Entry 5VY9 (electron microscopy, 6.70 A resolution (low resolution: residue-level contacts below are approximate; hydrogen-bond / salt-bridge calls are withheld)); this record covers chains E and F of the 7 polymer chains in the assembly.

[Chain E (and F)]
Protein: Heat shock protein 104
Organism: Saccharomyces cerevisiae (strain ATCC 204508 / S288c)
Notes: chain F of this document is another copy of the same molecule, construct and numbering; everything in this record applies to it too
UniProtKB: P31539 (HS104_YEAST); residues 1-908 here = UniProt positions 1-908
Sequence (908 residues; each row starts with the number of its first residue):
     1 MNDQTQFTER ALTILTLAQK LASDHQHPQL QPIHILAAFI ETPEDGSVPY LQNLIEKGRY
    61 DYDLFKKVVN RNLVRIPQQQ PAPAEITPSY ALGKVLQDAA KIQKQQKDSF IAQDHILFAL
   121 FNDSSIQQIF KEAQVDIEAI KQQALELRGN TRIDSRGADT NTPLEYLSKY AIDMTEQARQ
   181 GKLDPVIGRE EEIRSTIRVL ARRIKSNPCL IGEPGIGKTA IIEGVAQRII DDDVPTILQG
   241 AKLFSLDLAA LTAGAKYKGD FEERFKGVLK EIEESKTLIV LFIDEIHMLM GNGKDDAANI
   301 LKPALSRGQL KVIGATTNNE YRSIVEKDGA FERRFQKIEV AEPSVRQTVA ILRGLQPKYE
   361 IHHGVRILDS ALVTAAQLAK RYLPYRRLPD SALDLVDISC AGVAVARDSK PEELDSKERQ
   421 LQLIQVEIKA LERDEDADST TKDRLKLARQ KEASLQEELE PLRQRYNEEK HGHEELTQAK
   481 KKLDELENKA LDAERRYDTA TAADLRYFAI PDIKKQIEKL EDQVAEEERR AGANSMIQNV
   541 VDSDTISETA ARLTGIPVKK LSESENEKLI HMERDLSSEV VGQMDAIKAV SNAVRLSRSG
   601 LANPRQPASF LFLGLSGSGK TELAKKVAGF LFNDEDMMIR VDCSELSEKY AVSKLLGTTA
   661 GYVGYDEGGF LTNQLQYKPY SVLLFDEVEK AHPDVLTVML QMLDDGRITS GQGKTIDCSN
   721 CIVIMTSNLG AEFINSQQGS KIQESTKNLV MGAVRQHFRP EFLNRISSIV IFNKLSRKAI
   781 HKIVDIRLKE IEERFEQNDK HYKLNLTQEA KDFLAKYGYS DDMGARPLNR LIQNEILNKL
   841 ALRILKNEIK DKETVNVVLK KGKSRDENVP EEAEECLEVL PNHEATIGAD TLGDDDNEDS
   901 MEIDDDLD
Unresolved in the structure: 1-5, 150-165, 860-873, 885-908
Curated features (UniProtKB/Swiss-Prot):
  - region: Asp905 to Asp908 (Interaction surface for TPR repeats)
  - motif: Asn773 to Lys789 (Nuclear localization signal)
  - binding site (ATP): Gly212 to Thr219, Gly614 to Thr621
  - modified residue: Met1 (N-acetylmethionine), Ser206 (Phosphoserine), Ser306 (Phosphoserine), Thr499 (Phosphothreonine), Ser535 (Phosphoserine)
  - cross-link (Glycyl lysine isopeptide (Lys-Gly)): Lys442 (interchain with G-Cter in ubiquitin), Lys620 (interchain with G-Cter in ubiquitin)
  - mutagenesis: Asp184 (D184A/D/F/N/L/Q/S: Confers resistance to prion-curing by guanidine; D184K/W/Y: Impairs prion propagation), Gly217 (G217S: Largely reduces ATP hydrolysis. Alters bud morphology and causes septin mislocalization; when associated with I-499; G217V: Completely abolishes ATP hydrolysis), Lys218 (K218T: Abolishes substrate binding. Unable to confer thermotolerance. Reduces ATP hydrolysis by 98%; when associated with T-315. Completely abolishes ATPase activity; when associated with T-620), Tyr257 (Y257A: Reduces thermotolerance 10-fold), Glu285 (E285Q: In HSP104(TRAP); completely abolishes ATP hydrolysis, but does not affect nucleotide binding, thus keeping HSP104 in an ATP-bound state; when associated with Q-687), Ala315 (A315T: Reduces ATP hydrolysis by 98%; when associated with T-218), Thr317 (T317A: Reduces rate of ATP hydrolysis at NBD1 nearly 10-fold. No effect on oligomerization), Arg334 (R334M: Reduces ATPase activity by 80%. Impairs oligomerization), Arg419 (R419M: Reduces ATPase activity by 80%), Arg444 (R444M: Reduces ATPase activity by 80%), Leu462 (L462R: Impairs prion propagation, but does not affect thermotolerance), Arg495 (R495M: Increases ATPase activity 3-fold), 18 further mutagenesis entries in UniProt
Ligand contacts:
  - ATP-gamma-S (AGS; phosphothiophosphoric acid-adenylate ester), molecule 1: Pro185, Val186, Ile187, Arg189, Glu213, Pro214, Gly215, Ile216, Gly217, Lys218, Thr219, Ala220, Ile351, Leu355, Pro389, Asp390, Leu393
  - ATP-gamma-S (AGS), molecule 2: Glu579, Val580, Val581, Gln583, Leu615, Ser616, Gly617, Ser618, Gly619, Lys620, Thr621, Glu622, Arg640, Asp686, Thr726, Asn728, Leu775, Ile783, Arg787, Ala825, Arg826, Asn829
What the authors report for this chain:
  - mutagenesis - N728A (Kd 33nM): increased binding to ATP
  - mutagenesis - T317A (Kd > 2muM): unchanged binding to ATP
  - mutagenesis - T317A (Kd 1.4muM): decreased binding to ATPgammaS
  - mutagenesis - N728A (Kd 16-20nM): unchanged binding to ATPgammaS
  - mutagenesis - T317A (Kd 1.4muM): decreased binding to ATP-gamma-S
  - mutagenesis - N728A (Kd 16-20nM): unchanged binding to ATP-gamma-S

[How chain E and chain F interact]
Contacting residue pairs (112; chain E residue first):
  Lys104(E) - Glu138(F)
  Lys107(E) - Asp136(F)
  Lys107(E) - Ile137(F)
  Lys107(E) - Glu138(F)
  Glu191(E) - Arg552(F)
  Ile197(E) - Val405(F)
  Arg198(E) - Ile398(F)
  Arg198(E) - Ala401(F)
  Arg198(E) - Gly402(F)
  Arg198(E) - Arg552(F)
  Arg198(E) - Leu553(F)
  Ala201(E) - His363(F)
  Ala201(E) - Ala401(F)
  Ala201(E) - Val405(F)
  Arg202(E) - Asp394(F)
  Arg202(E) - Asp397(F)
  Arg202(E) - Ile398(F)
  Arg202(E) - Ala401(F)
  Arg203(E) - His362(F)
  Arg203(E) - His363(F)
  Arg203(E) - Asp397(F)
  Ile204(E) - Leu393(F)
  Ile204(E) - Asp397(F)
  Lys205(E) - Asp394(F)
  Pro235(E) - Val405(F)
  Pro235(E) - Asp408(F)
  Thr236(E) - Asp408(F)
  Gln239(E) - Ser409(F)
  Lys258(E) - Lys256(F)
  Glu263(E) - Lys256(F)
  Asp296(E) - Thr252(F)
  Ile300(E) - Leu248(F)
  Ile300(E) - Thr252(F)
  Ile300(E) - Ala253(F)
  Ala304(E) - Ala253(F)
  Arg322(E) - Tyr665(F)
  Arg322(E) - Asp666(F)
  Arg322(E) - Asn673(F)
  Glu326(E) - Lys714(F)
  Lys327(E) - Tyr665(F)
  Ala330(E) - Glu285(F)
  Glu332(E) - Pro214(F)
  Glu332(E) - Lys714(F)
  Arg333(E) - Gly215(F)
  Arg333(E) - Asp390(F)
  Arg334(E) - Glu285(F)
  Gln336(E) - Asp394(F)
  Glu339(E) - Tyr677(F)
  Val373(E) - Gln797(F)
  Gln377(E) - Gln797(F)
  Arg381(E) - Arg794(F)
  Arg381(E) - Glu796(F)
  Leu491(E) - Arg419(F)
  Ala493(E) - Gln422(F)
  Glu494(E) - Glu418(F)
  Glu494(E) - Arg419(F)
  Glu494(E) - Gln422(F)
  Glu494(E) - Leu423(F)
  Arg495(E) - Asp415(F)
  Arg495(E) - Glu418(F)
  Arg495(E) - Arg419(F)
  Tyr497(E) - Leu421(F)
  Tyr497(E) - Gln422(F)
  Tyr497(E) - Gln425(F)
  Tyr497(E) - Glu452(F)
  Tyr497(E) - Gln456(F)
  Asp498(E) - Gln422(F)
  Thr499(E) - Gln422(F)
  Thr499(E) - Gln425(F)
  Ala503(E) - Gln422(F)
  Ala503(E) - Lys429(F)
  Asp504(E) - Arg433(F)
  Arg506(E) - Val426(F)
  Tyr507(E) - Lys429(F)
  Tyr507(E) - Ala430(F)
  Tyr507(E) - Arg433(F)
  Phe508(E) - Ala430(F)
  Lys559(E) - Glu796(F)
  Glu565(E) - Leu845(F)
  Ile570(E) - Leu845(F)
  Asn592(E) - Asn838(F)
  Arg595(E) - Ala841(F)
  Arg595(E) - Leu842(F)
  Arg595(E) - Leu845(F)
  Leu596(E) - Leu837(F)
  Leu596(E) - Asn838(F)
  Ser599(E) - Ala841(F)
  Gly600(E) - Phe795(F)
  Leu601(E) - Phe795(F)
  Leu601(E) - Leu837(F)
  Leu601(E) - Leu840(F)
  Leu601(E) - Ala841(F)
  Ala602(E) - Phe795(F)
  Arg605(E) - Asn829(F)
  Leu656(E) - Glu645(F)
  Gly661(E) - Val663(F)
  Thr697(E) - Ser644(F)
  Val698(E) - Glu645(F)
  Asp704(E) - Arg826(F)
  Thr709(E) - Phe670(F)
  Ser710(E) - Phe670(F)
  Gly713(E) - Phe670(F)
  Glu761(E) - Lys690(F)
  Glu761(E) - Asn728(F)
  Leu763(E) - Arg830(F)
  Asn764(E) - Ser616(F)
  Asn764(E) - Met823(F)
  Asn764(E) - Arg826(F)
  Asn764(E) - Arg830(F)
  Arg765(E) - Arg826(F)
  Ile766(E) - Arg830(F)
  Ser767(E) - Arg830(F)
Also at the interface, not in a pair above, chain E (77 interface residues in all): Gln103, Arg194, Leu301, Pro303, Ala341, Leu569, Thr659, Ala660, Pro760, Ser768
Also at the interface, not in a pair above, chain F (74 interface residues in all): Ala255, Val652, Gly664, Gly669, Glu687, Gln712, Arg787, Asp822, Gln833, Ile844, Lys846

[Overview]
77 residues of chain E and 74 residues of chain F are in contact. Ligands of chain E: ATP-gamma-S. Curated
annotation (UniProt) lists 16 ATP-binding residues and 30 mutagenesis sites on chain E. From the paper: N728A
of chain E increases binding to ATP; T317A of chain E reduces binding to ATPgammaS.
Chain E and chain F are both Heat shock protein 104 (Saccharomyces cerevisiae (strain ATCC 204508 / S288c));
the structure, S. cerevisiae Hsp104:casein complex, Middle Domain Conformation, was determined by electron
microscopy together with 5VJH, 5VY8 and 5VYA from the same study.
